6LLF - chains A and D of the 6 polymer chains in the assembly; structure by X-ray diffraction, 1.93 A resolution.

Chain A:
Name: Terminal oxygenase component of carbazole
Source organism: Janthinobacterium sp. (strain J3)
Reference sequence: Q84II6 (Q84II6_JANS3); numbering as in UniProt (aligned over 1-384)
Amino-acid sequence (392 residues; row label = number of the first residue in the row):
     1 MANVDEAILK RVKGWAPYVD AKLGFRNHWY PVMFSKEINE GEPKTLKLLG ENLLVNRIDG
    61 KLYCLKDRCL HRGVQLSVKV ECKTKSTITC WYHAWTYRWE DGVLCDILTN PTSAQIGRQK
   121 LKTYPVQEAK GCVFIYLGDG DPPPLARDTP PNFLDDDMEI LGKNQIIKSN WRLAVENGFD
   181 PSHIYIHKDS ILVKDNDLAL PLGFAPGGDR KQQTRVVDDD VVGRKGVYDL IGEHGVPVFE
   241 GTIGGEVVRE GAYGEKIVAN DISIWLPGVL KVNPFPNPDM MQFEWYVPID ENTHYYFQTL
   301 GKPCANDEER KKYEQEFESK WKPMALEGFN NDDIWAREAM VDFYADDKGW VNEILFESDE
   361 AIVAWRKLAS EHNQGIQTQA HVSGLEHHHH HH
Disordered / not traced: 1, 390-392
Differences from the reference sequence: expression tag (385-392)
Metal / ion sites: 2Fe-2S cluster Fe: Cys69, His71, Cys90, His93; Fe2+: His183, His187, Asp333
Small-molecule neighbours:
  - 2Fe-2S cluster (FES): Cys69, His71, Arg72, Val74, Cys90, Tyr92, His93, Ala94, Trp95
  - 3-(2-hydroxyphenyl)benzene-1,2-diol (WBP): Gly178, His183, Ile184, His187, Leu200, Ala259, Ile262, Leu270, Val272, Phe275, Gln282, Glu284, Tyr286, Phe329, Asn330, Asp333

Chain D:
Name: Ferredoxin CarAc
Source organism: Pseudomonas resinovorans
Reference sequence: Q8GI16 (CARAC_PSERE); residues 1-107 here = UniProt positions 1-107
Amino-acid sequence (115 residues; each row starts with the number of its first residue):
     1 MNQIWLKVCA ASDMQPGTIR RVNRVGAAPL AVYRVGDQFY ATEDTCTHGI ASLSEGTLDG
    61 DVIECPFHGG AFNVCTGMPA SSPCTVPLGV FEVEVKEGEV YVAGEKKLEH HHHHH
Disordered / not traced: 1-3, 108-115
Differences from the reference sequence: expression tag (108-115)
Swiss-Prot annotation at these positions:
  - binding site ([2Fe-2S] cluster): Cys46, His48, Cys65, His68
Metal / ion sites: 2Fe-2S cluster Fe: Cys46, His48, Cys65, His68
Small-molecule neighbours: 2Fe-2S cluster (FES): Cys46, His48, Gly49, Ile50, Ala51, Cys65, Phe67, His68, Gly69, Gly70, Pro83, Cys84

How chain A and chain D interact:
Contacting residue pairs - 29 pairs, chain A then chain D:
  Arg11(A) with Pro66(D); Phe67(D); His68(D), hydrogen bond (side chain-backbone); Gly69(D), hydrogen bond (backbone-backbone); Gly70(D); Ser82(D), hydrogen bond (side chain-backbone); Pro83(D)
  Val12(A) with Phe67(D)
  Lys13(A) with Glu64(D), salt bridge; Pro66(D), hydrogen bond (backbone-backbone)
  Gly14(A) with Pro66(D), hydrogen bond (backbone-backbone)
  Trp15(A) with Phe67(D), hydrophobic
  Arg210(A) with Arg21(D); Ile50(D), hydrogen bond (side chain-backbone)
  Trp350(A) with His68(D)
  Val351(A) with His48(D); His68(D); Pro83(D)
  Asn352(A) with His48(D), hydrogen bond (backbone-side chain); Pro83(D)
  Glu353(A) with His48(D), hydrogen bond (backbone-side chain); His68(D), salt bridge
  Ile354(A) with His48(D)
  Leu355(A) with Gly49(D)
  Phe356(A) with Ile50(D)
  Glu357(A) with Ile50(D)
  Asp359(A) with Ile50(D)
  Glu360(A) with Ile50(D)
  Val363(A) with Phe67(D), hydrophobic
Also at the interface, not in a pair above, chain A (19 interface residues in all): Lys211, Lys367
Also at the interface, not in a pair above, chain D (14 interface residues in all): Ser52, Glu55

In short:
19 residues of chain A and 14 residues of chain D are in contact, with 8 hydrogen bonds and 2 salt bridges.
Polar contacts include Lys13(A)-Glu64(D), Glu353(A)-His68(D) and Arg11(A)-His68(D). Chain A binds 2Fe-2S
cluster and 3-(2-hydroxyphenyl)benzene-1,2-diol. Chain D binds 2Fe-2S cluster.
Here chain A is Terminal oxygenase component of carbazole (Janthinobacterium sp. (strain J3)) and chain D is
Ferredoxin CarAc (Pseudomonas resinovorans). Entry 6LLF (Biphenyl-2,2',3-triol-soaked resting complex of Oxy
and Fd in carbazole 1,9a-dioxygenase) was determined by X-ray diffraction.
